8R67 - chains C and D of the 6 polymer chains in the assembly; structure by X-ray diffraction, 2.20 A resolution.

# Chain C
Protein: Detyrosinated tubulin alpha-1B chain
From: Bos taurus
UniProtKB: P81947 (TBA1B_BOVIN); residue numbers follow UniProt; this construct covers 1-451
Sequence (451 residues; numbered 1 to 451; the number before each row is that of its first residue):
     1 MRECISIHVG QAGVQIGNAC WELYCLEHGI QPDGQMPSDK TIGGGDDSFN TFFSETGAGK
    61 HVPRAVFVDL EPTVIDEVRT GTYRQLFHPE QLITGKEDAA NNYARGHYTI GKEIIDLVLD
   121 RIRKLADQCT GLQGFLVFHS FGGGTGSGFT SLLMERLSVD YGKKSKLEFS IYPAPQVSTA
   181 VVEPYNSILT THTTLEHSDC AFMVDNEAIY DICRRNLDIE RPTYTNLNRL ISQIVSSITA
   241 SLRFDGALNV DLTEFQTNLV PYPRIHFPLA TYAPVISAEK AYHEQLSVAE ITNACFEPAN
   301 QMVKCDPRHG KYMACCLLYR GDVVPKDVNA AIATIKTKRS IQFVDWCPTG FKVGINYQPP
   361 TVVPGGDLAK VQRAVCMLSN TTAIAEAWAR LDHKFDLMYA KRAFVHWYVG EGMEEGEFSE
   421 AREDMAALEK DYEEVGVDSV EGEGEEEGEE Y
Not modelled in the structure: 441-451
Bound ions: Ca2+: Asp39, Thr41, Gly44, Glu55
Small-molecule neighbours: GTP (guanosine-5'-triphosphate): Gly10, Gln11, Ala12, Gln15, Ile16, Asp69, Asp98, Ala99, Ala100, Asn101, Ser140, Gly142, Gly143, Gly144, Thr145, Gly146, Ile171, Pro173, Val177, Ser178, Thr179, Glu183, Asn206, Tyr224, Leu227, Asn228, Ile231

# Chain D
Protein: Tubulin beta-2B chain
From: Bos taurus
UniProtKB: Q6B856 (TBB2B_BOVIN); the author numbering skips numbers that UniProt does not, so the offset changes along the chain: 1-42 = UniProt 1-42; 45-360 = UniProt 43-358; 369-455 = UniProt 359-445
Sequence (445 residues; each row starts with the number of its first residue; note: 10 numbers in that range are skipped by the numbering (no residue carries them; nothing is unmodelled there)):
     1 MREIVHIQAG QCGNQIGAKF WEVISDEHGI DPTGSYHGDS DL
    45 QLERINVYYN EATGNKYVPR AILVDLEPGT MDSVRSGPFG QIFRPDNFVF GQSGAGNNWA
   105 KGHYTEGAEL VDSVLDVVRK ESESCDCLQG FQLTHSLGGG TGSGMGTLLI SKIREEYPDR
   165 IMNTFSVMPS PKVSDTVVEP YNATLSVHQL VENTDETYCI DNEALYDICF RTLKLTTPTY
   225 GDLNHLVSAT MSGVTTCLRF PGQLNADLRK LAVNMVPFPR LHFFMPGFAP LTSRGSQQYR
   285 ALTVPELTQQ MFDSKNMMAA CDPRHGRYLT VAAIFRGRMS MKEVDEQMLN VQNKNSSYFV
   345 EWIPNNVKTA VCDIPP
   369 RGLKMSATFI GNSTAIQELF KRISEQFTAM FRRKAFLHWY TGEGMDEMEF TEAESNMNDL
   429 VSEYQQYQDA TADEQGEFEE EEGEDEA
Not modelled in the structure: 281-285, 442-455
Swiss-Prot annotation at these positions:
  - motif: Met1 to Ile4 (MREI motif)
  - binding site (GTP): Gln11, Glu71, Ser140, Gly144, Thr145, Gly146, Asn206, Asn228
  - binding site (Mg(2+)): Glu71
  - modified residue: Ser40 (Phosphoserine), Thr57 (Phosphothreonine), Lys60 (N6-acetyllysine), Ser174 (Phosphoserine), Thr287 (Phosphothreonine), Thr292 (Phosphothreonine), Arg320 (Omega-N-methylarginine), Glu448 (5-glutamyl polyglutamate)
  - cross-link (Glycyl lysine isopeptide (Lys-Gly)): Lys60 (interchain with G-Cter in ubiquitin), Lys326 (interchain with G-Cter in ubiquitin)
Bound ions: Mg2+: Gln11 (together with GDP)
Small-molecule neighbours:
  - GDP (guanosine-5'-diphosphate): Ala9, Gly10, Gln11, Cys12, Gln15, Ile16, Asp69, Glu71, Ala99, Asn101, Ser140, Gly142, Gly143, Gly144, Thr145, Gly146, Val171, Pro173, Val177, Ser178, Glu183, Asn206, Leu209, Tyr224, Leu227, Asn228
  - Y74 (2-[(3S,10R,13E,16S)-10-[(3-chloranyl-4-methoxy-phenyl)methyl]-6,6-dimethyl-2,5,9,12-tetrakis(oxidanylidene)-16-[(1S)-1-[(2R,3R)-3-phenyloxiran-2-yl]ethyl]-1,4-dioxa-8,11-diazacyclohexadec-13-en-3-yl]ethanoic acid), molecule 1: Ala99, Gly100, Asn101, Asn102, Lys105, Asp179, Thr180, Val181, Val182, Phe404, Trp407, Tyr408
  - Y74, molecule 2: Pro173, Ser174, Pro175, Lys176, Val177, Ser178, Asp179, Thr180, Val181, Glu183, Pro184, Gln394

# How chain C and chain D interact
Pairs across the interface (57; chain C residue first):
  Gln11(C) - Gln247(D)  hydrogen bond
  Lys96(C) - Arg2(D)
  Lys96(C) - Asp130(D)  salt bridge
  Lys96(C) - Cys131(D)
  Glu97(C) - Arg2(D)  salt bridge
  Glu97(C) - Cys131(D)
  Glu97(C) - Arg164(D)  salt bridge
  Asp98(C) - Lys254(D)  salt bridge
  Ala100(C) - Arg253(D)
  Ala100(C) - Lys254(D)
  Ala100(C) - Val257(D)
  Asn101(C) - Lys254(D)
  Arg105(C) - Arg253(D)
  Pro175(C) - Asn349(D)
  Ser178(C) - Lys352(D)  hydrogen bond
  Thr179(C) - Gln247(D)
  Thr179(C) - Leu248(D)
  Thr179(C) - Asn258(D)  hydrogen bond (backbone-side chain)
  Thr179(C) - Lys352(D)
  Ala180(C) - Asn258(D)
  Ala180(C) - Lys352(D)
  Val181(C) - Asn258(D)  hydrogen bond (backbone-side chain)
  Val181(C) - Ile347(D)  hydrophobic
  Val181(C) - Asn349(D)
  Val182(C) - Val257(D)  hydrophobic
  Tyr210(C) - Asp329(D)
  Glu220(C) - Lys326(D)
  Arg221(C) - Met325(D)
  Arg221(C) - Asp329(D)  salt bridge
  Tyr224(C) - Gln247(D)
  Lys394(C) - Asn349(D)  hydrogen bond
  Leu397(C) - Glu345(D)
  Leu397(C) - Trp346(D)
  Leu397(C) - Pro348(D)  hydrophobic
  Leu397(C) - Ala440(D)  hydrophobic
  Met398(C) - Trp346(D)  hydrogen bond (backbone-backbone)
  Met398(C) - Pro348(D)
  Lys401(C) - Phe262(D)
  Lys401(C) - Trp346(D)
  Lys401(C) - Ala438(D)
  Lys401(C) - Thr439(D)  hydrogen bond (side chain-backbone)
  Arg402(C) - Phe262(D)
  Ala403(C) - Pro261(D)
  Ala403(C) - Phe262(D)  hydrophobic
  Phe404(C) - Val257(D)
  Phe404(C) - Asn258(D)
  Phe404(C) - Val260(D)
  Phe404(C) - Pro261(D)  hydrogen bond (backbone-backbone)
  Phe404(C) - Thr314(D)
  Phe404(C) - Ile347(D)  hydrophobic
  His406(C) - Val260(D)  hydrogen bond (side chain-backbone)
  His406(C) - Pro261(D)
  His406(C) - Phe262(D)
  His406(C) - Pro263(D)
  Trp407(C) - Ala256(D)  hydrophobic
  Trp407(C) - Val257(D)
  Trp407(C) - Val260(D)  hydrogen bond (side chain-backbone)
Other interface residues (no listed pair), chain C (27 interface residues in all): Glu411
Other interface residues (no listed pair), chain D (30 interface residues in all): Asp251, Asn350

# In short
27 residues of chain C face 30 of chain D across their interface, with 10 hydrogen bonds and 5 salt bridges.
Among the polar pairs are Lys96(C)-Asp130(D), Glu97(C)-Arg2(D) and Glu97(C)-Arg164(D). Bound to chain C: GTP.
Ligands of chain D: GDP and compound Y74.
Chain C is Detyrosinated tubulin alpha-1B chain and chain D is Tubulin beta-2B chain, both from Bos taurus;
the structure, tubulin-cryptophycin complex, was determined by X-ray diffraction.
